Entry 4X23 (X-ray diffraction, 3.50 A resolution); this record covers chains I and E of the 12 polymer chains in the assembly.

Chain I:
Molecule: 147-nt DNA strand
Source organism: Homo sapiens
Sequence (147 nucleotides; numbered 1 to 147; the number before each row is that of its first residue):
     1 ATCGAGAATCCCGGTGCCGAGGCCGCTCAATTGGTCGTAGACAGCTCTAG
    51 CACCGCTTAAACGCACGTACGCGCTGTCCCCCGCGTTTTAACCGCCAAGG
   101 GGATTACTCCCTAGTCTCCAGGCACGTGTCAGATATATACATCCGAT
Not modelled in the structure: 1

Chain E:
Protein: Histone H3
Source organism: Drosophila melanogaster
UniProt: P02299 (H3_DROME); residues 40-132 here correspond to UniProt positions 41-133 (UniProt number = residue number + 1)
Sequence (98 residues; numbered 40 to 137; the number before each row is that of its first residue):
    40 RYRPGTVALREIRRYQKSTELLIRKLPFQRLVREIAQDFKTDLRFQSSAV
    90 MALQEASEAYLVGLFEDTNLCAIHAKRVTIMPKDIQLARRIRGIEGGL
Construct notes: expression tag (133-137)
What the authors report for this chain:
  - contacts within the chain: Ile133-Leu137 (hydrophobic contact)

Interface between chain I and chain E:
Residue-residue contacts (27):
  DA7(I) with Tyr41(E), hydrogen bond to the phosphate
  DA8(I) with Tyr41(E), sugar contact; Arg49(E), phosphate contact
  DT9(I) with Arg49(E), phosphate contact
  DC10(I) with Lys56(E), salt bridge to the phosphate
  DC82(I) with Pro43(E), phosphate contact; Gly44(E), hydrogen bond to the phosphate
  DG83(I) with Tyr41(E), phosphate contact; Arg42(E), sugar contact; Pro43(E), sugar contact; Gly44(E), hydrogen bond to the phosphate; Thr45(E), hydrogen bond to the phosphate; Val46(E), hydrogen bond to the phosphate; Ala47(E), hydrogen bond to the phosphate
  DC84(I) with Arg40(E), hydrogen bond to the phosphate; Tyr41(E), hydrogen bond to the phosphate; Val46(E), phosphate contact
  DA91(I) with Arg63(E), hydrogen bond to the phosphate; Leu65(E), phosphate contact; Pro66(E), sugar contact; Arg69(E), salt bridge to the phosphate
  DC92(I) with Arg63(E), salt bridge to the phosphate; Lys64(E), hydrogen bond to the phosphate; Leu65(E), hydrogen bond to the phosphate
  DG100(I) with Arg83(E), hydrogen bond to the sugar
  DG101(I) with Asp81(E), phosphate contact; Arg83(E), sugar contact
Interface residues without a listed pair, chain I (12 interface residues in all): DC72
Interface residues without a listed pair, chain E (19 interface residues in all): Glu50, Lys115

Summary:
The interface between chain I and chain E involves 12 residues on one side and 19 on the other; the contacts
include 12 hydrogen bonds and 3 salt bridges. Among the polar pairs are DG100(I)-Arg83(E), DA7(I)-Tyr41(E) and
DC82(I)-Gly44(E). The paper reports contacts within the chain involving Ile133(E) and Leu137(E).
Chain I is a 147-nt DNA strand (Homo sapiens) and chain E is Histone H3 (Drosophila melanogaster); the
structure, Crystal structure of cenp-C in complex with the nucleosome core particle, was determined by X-ray
diffraction.
